Entry 8F3C (electron microscopy, 3.40 A resolution); this record covers chains J and R of the 8 polymer chains in the assembly.

[Chain J]
Protein: DNA-directed RNA polymerase subunit beta'
Source organism: Escherichia coli
UniProtKB: C3SIA2 (C3SIA2_ECOLX); residues 1-1407 here = UniProt positions 1-1407
Sequence (1434 residues; numbered 1 to 1434; the number before each row is that of its first residue):
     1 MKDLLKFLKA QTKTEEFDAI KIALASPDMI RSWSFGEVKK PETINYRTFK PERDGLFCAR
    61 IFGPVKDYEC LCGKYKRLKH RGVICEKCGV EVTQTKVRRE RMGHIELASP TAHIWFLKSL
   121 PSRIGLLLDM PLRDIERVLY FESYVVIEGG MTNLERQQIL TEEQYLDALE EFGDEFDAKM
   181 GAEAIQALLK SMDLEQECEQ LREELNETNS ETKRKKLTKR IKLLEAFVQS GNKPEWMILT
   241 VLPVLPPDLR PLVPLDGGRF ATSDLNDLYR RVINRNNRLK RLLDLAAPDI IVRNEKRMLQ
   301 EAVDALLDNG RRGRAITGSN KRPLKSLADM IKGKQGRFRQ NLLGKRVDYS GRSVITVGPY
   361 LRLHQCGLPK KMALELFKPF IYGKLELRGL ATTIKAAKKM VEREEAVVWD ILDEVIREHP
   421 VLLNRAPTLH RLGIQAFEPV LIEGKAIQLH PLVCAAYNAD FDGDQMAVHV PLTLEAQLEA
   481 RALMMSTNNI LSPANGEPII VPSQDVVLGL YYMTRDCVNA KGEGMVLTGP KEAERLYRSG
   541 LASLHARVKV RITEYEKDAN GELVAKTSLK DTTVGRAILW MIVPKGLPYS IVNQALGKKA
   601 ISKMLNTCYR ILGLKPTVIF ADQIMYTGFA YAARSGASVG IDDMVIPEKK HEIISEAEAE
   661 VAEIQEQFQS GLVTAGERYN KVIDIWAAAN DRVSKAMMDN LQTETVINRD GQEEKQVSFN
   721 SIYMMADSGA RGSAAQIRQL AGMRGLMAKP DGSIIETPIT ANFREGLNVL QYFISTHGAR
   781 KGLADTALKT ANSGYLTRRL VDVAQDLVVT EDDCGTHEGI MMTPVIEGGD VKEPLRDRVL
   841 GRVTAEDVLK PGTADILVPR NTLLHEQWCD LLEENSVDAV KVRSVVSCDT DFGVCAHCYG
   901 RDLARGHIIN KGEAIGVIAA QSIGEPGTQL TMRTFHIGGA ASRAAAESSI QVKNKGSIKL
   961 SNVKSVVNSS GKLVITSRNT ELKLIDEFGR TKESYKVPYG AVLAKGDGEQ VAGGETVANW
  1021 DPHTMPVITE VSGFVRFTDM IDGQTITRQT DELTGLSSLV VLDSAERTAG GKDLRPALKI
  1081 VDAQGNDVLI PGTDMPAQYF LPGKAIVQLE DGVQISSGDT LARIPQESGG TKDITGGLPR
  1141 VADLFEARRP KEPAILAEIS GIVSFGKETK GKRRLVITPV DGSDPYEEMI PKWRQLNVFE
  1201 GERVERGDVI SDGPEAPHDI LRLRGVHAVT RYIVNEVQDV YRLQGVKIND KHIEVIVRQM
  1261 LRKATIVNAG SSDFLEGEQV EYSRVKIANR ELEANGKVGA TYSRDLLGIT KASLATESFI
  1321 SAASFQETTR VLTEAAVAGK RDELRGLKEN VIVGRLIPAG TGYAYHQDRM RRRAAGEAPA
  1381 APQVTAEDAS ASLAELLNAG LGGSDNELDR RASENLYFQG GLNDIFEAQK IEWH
Disordered / not traced: 1-15, 934-947, 1127-1133, 1374-1434
Sequence notes: expression tag (1408-1434)
Ion coordination: Mg2+: Asp-460, Asp-462, Asp-464 (shared with A47(R) of chain R)
What the authors report for this chain:
  - binding site for the 47-nt RNA strand (chain R): Lys-395
  - catalytic residues: Asp-460, Asp-462, Asp-464

[Chain R]
Molecule: 47-nt RNA strand
Source organism: Escherichia coli
Sequence (47 nucleotides; numbered 1 to 47; the number before each row is that of its first residue):
     1 GCAGAGGUUC UAGCUACACC CUCUAUAAAA AACUAAGGAC CACACGA
Ion coordination: Mg2+: A47 (shared with Asp-460(J), Asp-462(J), Asp-464(J) of chain J)

[Interface between chain J and chain R]
Residue-residue contacts - 19 pairs, chain J then chain R:
  Arg-77(J) with G4(R), salt bridge to the phosphate; C14(R), base contact
  Lys-79(J) with A3(R), hydrogen bond to the sugar; G4(R), sugar contact
  Val-253(J) with A39(R), base contact
  Pro-254(J) with G38(R), sugar contact; A39(R), base contact
  Asp-256(J) with A39(R), base contact
  Thr-262(J) with A39(R), hydrogen bond to the base
  Arg-322(J) with C41(R), sugar contact
  Thr-392(J) with A32(R), base contact
  Thr-393(J) with C19(R), sugar contact
  Ile-394(J) with A18(R), sugar contact
  Lys-395(J) with U34(R), salt bridge to the phosphate; A35(R), phosphate contact
  Lys-399(J) with U34(R), salt bridge to the phosphate
  Arg-425(J) with A47(R), hydrogen bond to the sugar
  Asp-462(J) with A47(R), phosphate contact
  Asp-464(J) with A47(R), hydrogen bond to the sugar
Interface residues without a listed pair, chain J (18 interface residues in all): Lys-325, Asp-460, Gly-463
Interface residues without a listed pair, chain R (14 interface residues in all): C40, G46

[Summary]
Chain J and chain R form an interface of 18 and 14 residues respectively; the contacts include 4 hydrogen
bonds and 3 salt bridges. Among the polar pairs are Thr-262(J)/A39(R), Lys-79(J)/A3(R) and Arg-425(J)/A47(R).
The paper reports catalytic residues Asp-460(J), Asp-462(J) and Asp-464(J); a binding site for the 47-nt RNA
strand (chain R) at Lys-395(J).
Chain J is DNA-directed RNA polymerase subunit beta' and chain R is a 47-nt RNA strand, both from Escherichia
coli; the structure, Cryo-EM consensus structure of Escherichia coli que-PEC (paused elongation complex) RNA
Polymerase minus preQ1 ligand, was determined by electron microscopy together with 8G00, 8G1S, 8G2W, 8G4W,
8G7E and 8G8Z from the same study.
